Entry 3MRP (X-ray diffraction, 2.10 A resolution); this record covers chains A and P of the 3 polymer chains in the assembly.

# Chain A
Molecule: HLA class I histocompatibility antigen, A-2 alpha chain
From: Homo sapiens
Notes: fragment: HLA-A*0201 alpha chain, UNP resiude 25-300
UniProtKB: P01892 (1A02_HUMAN); residues 1-276 here correspond to UniProt positions 25-300 (UniProt number = residue number + 24)
Amino-acid sequence (293 residues; row label = number of the first residue in the row):
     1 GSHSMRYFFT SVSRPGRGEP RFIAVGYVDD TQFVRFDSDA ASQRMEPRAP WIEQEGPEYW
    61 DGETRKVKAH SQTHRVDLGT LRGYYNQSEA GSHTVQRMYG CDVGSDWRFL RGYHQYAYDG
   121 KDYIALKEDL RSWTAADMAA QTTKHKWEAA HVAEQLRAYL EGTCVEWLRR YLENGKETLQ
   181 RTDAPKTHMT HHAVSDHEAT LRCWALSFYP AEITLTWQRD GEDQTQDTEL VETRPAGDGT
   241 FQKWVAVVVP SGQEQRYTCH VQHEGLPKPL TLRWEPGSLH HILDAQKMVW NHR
Not modelled in the structure: 276-293
Sequence notes: engineered mutation Val245 (Ala269 in P01892); expression tag (277-293)
Cystine bridges: Cys101-Cys164, Cys203-Cys259

# Chain P
Molecule: 10-meric peptide from Melanoma antigen recognized by T-cells 1
Notes: fragment: Melan-A MART1 protein fragment
UniProtKB: Q16655 (MAR1_HUMAN); residues 1-10 here correspond to UniProt positions 26-35 (UniProt number = residue number + 25)
Amino-acid sequence (10 residues; numbered 1 to 10; the number before each row is that of its first residue):
     1 ELAGLGINTV
Sequence notes: engineered mutation Leu5 (Ile30 in Q16655), Asn8 (Leu33 in Q16655)

# Interface between chain A and chain P
Pairs across the interface - 46 pairs, chain A then chain P:
  Met5(A) with Glu1(P)
  Tyr7(A) with Glu1(P), hydrogen bond (side chain-backbone); Leu2(P), hydrophobic
  Phe9(A) with Leu2(P), hydrophobic
  Met45(A) with Leu2(P), hydrophobic
  Glu63(A) with Glu1(P); Leu2(P), hydrogen bond (side chain-backbone)
  Lys66(A) with Glu1(P), salt bridge; Leu2(P), hydrogen bond (side chain-backbone); Ala3(P)
  Val67(A) with Leu2(P)
  His70(A) with Ala3(P); Ile7(P)
  Thr73(A) with Asn8(P); Thr9(P)
  Val76(A) with Thr9(P)
  Asp77(A) with Thr9(P), hydrogen bond; Val10(P), hydrogen bond (side chain-backbone)
  Thr80(A) with Val10(P)
  Leu81(A) with Val10(P), hydrophobic
  Tyr84(A) with Val10(P), hydrogen bond (side chain-backbone)
  Arg97(A) with Ile7(P); Asn8(P)
  Tyr99(A) with Leu2(P); Ala3(P), hydrogen bond (side chain-backbone); Ile7(P), hydrophobic
  His114(A) with Ile7(P)
  Tyr116(A) with Val10(P)
  Thr143(A) with Val10(P), hydrogen bond (side chain-backbone)
  Lys146(A) with Thr9(P); Val10(P), hydrogen bond (side chain-backbone)
  Trp147(A) with Asn8(P); Thr9(P), hydrogen bond (side chain-backbone); Val10(P), hydrophobic
  Val152(A) with Gly6(P); Asn8(P)
  Gln155(A) with Leu5(P); Gly6(P), hydrogen bond (side chain-backbone)
  Leu156(A) with Gly6(P); Ile7(P), hydrophobic
  Tyr159(A) with Glu1(P), hydrogen bond (side chain-backbone); Leu2(P); Ala3(P)
  Thr163(A) with Glu1(P)
  Trp167(A) with Glu1(P)
  Tyr171(A) with Glu1(P), hydrogen bond (side chain-backbone)
Other interface residues (no listed pair), chain A (31 interface residues in all): Tyr59, Tyr123, Ala150
Other interface residues (no listed pair), chain P (10 interface residues in all): Gly4

# Summary
Chain A and chain P form an interface of 31 and 10 residues respectively; the contacts include 13 hydrogen
bonds and 1 salt bridge. Among the polar pairs are Lys66(A)-Glu1(P), Tyr7(A)-Glu1(P) and Glu63(A)-Leu2(P).
Chain A is HLA class I histocompatibility antigen, A-2 alpha chain (Homo sapiens) and chain P is 10-meric
peptide from Melanoma antigen recognized by T-cells 1; the structure, Crystal Structure of MHC class I HLA-A2
molecule complexed with Melan-A MART1 decapeptide variant, was determined by X-ray diffraction.
